Entry 9IS0 (X-ray diffraction, 3.23 A resolution); this record covers chains C and B of the 3 polymer chains in the assembly.

# Chain C (and B)
Molecule: Beta-conglycinin beta subunit 2
From: Glycine max
Notes: chain B of this document is another copy of the same molecule, construct and numbering; everything in this record applies to it too
UniProtKB: F7J077 (GLCB2_SOYBN); residues 9-393 here correspond to UniProt positions 31-415 (UniProt number = residue number + 22)
Amino-acid sequence (385 residues; each row starts with the number of its first residue):
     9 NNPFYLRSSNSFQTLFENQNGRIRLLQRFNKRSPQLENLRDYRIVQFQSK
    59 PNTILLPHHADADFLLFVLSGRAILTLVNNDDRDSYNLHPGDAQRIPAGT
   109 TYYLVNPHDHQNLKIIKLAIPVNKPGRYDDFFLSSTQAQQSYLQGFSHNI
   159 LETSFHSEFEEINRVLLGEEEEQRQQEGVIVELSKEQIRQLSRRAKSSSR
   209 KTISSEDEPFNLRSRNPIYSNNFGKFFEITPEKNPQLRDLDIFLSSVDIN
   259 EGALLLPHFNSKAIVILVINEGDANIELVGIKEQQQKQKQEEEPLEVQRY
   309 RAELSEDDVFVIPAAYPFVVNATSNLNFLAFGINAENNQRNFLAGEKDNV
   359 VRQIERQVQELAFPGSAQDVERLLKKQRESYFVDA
Unresolved in the structure: 178-180, 290-303

# Chain C / chain B interface
Contacting residue pairs - 111 pairs, chain C then chain B:
  Arg48(C) - Glu45(B)  salt bridge
  Ile62(C) - Val366(B)  hydrophobic
  Pro65(C) - Ile362(B)  hydrophobic
  Pro65(C) - Val366(B)  hydrophobic
  His67(C) - Phe267(B)
  His67(C) - Ala323(B)  hydrogen bond (side chain-backbone)
  Ala68(C) - Ala323(B)
  Asp69(C) - Ala322(B)
  Asp69(C) - Ala323(B)
  Asn87(C) - Val358(B)
  Asn87(C) - Gln361(B)
  Asn88(C) - Arg348(B)  hydrogen bond (side chain-backbone)
  Asn88(C) - Asn349(B)
  Asn88(C) - Asp356(B)
  Asn88(C) - Asn357(B)
  Asn88(C) - Val358(B)
  Asp89(C) - Gln361(B)
  Asp90(C) - Gln361(B)  hydrogen bond (backbone-side chain)
  Arg91(C) - Gln361(B)  hydrogen bond (side chain-backbone)
  Ser93(C) - Glu363(B)
  Ala106(C) - Ser269(B)
  Gly107(C) - Phe267(B)
  Gly107(C) - Ser269(B)  hydrogen bond (backbone-backbone)
  Gly107(C) - Ala323(B)
  Gly107(C) - Asn349(B)  hydrogen bond (backbone-side chain)
  Thr109(C) - Phe267(B)
  Tyr111(C) - Ile362(B)  hydrophobic
  Tyr111(C) - Glu363(B)  hydrogen bond
  Tyr111(C) - Val366(B)  hydrophobic
  Val130(C) - Asn46(B)  hydrogen bond (backbone-side chain)
  Val130(C) - Lys270(B)
  Val130(C) - Ile272(B)
  Asn131(C) - Asn46(B)
  Asn131(C) - Ile272(B)
  Asn131(C) - Pro321(B)
  Asn131(C) - Ala322(B)  hydrogen bond (side chain-backbone)
  Asn131(C) - Tyr324(B)
  Lys132(C) - Gln43(B)
  Pro133(C) - Glu45(B)
  Asp137(C) - Ile289(B)
  Asp138(C) - Ile289(B)
  Phe139(C) - Val287(B)
  Phe139(C) - Gly288(B)
  Phe139(C) - Ala323(B)
  Phe139(C) - Tyr324(B)  hydrophobic
  Phe139(C) - Pro325(B)
  Leu141(C) - Val359(B)  hydrophobic
  Leu141(C) - Phe371(B)
  Ser142(C) - Ala370(B)
  Ser142(C) - Phe371(B)
  Ser143(C) - Ala370(B)
  Ser143(C) - Phe371(B)
  Gln147(C) - Glu304(B)
  Gln148(C) - Glu304(B)
  Gln148(C) - Val305(B)  hydrogen bond (side chain-backbone)
  Ser149(C) - Val305(B)
  Tyr150(C) - Phe267(B)
  Tyr150(C) - Val287(B)
  Tyr150(C) - Val305(B)  hydrophobic
  Tyr150(C) - Pro325(B)  hydrophobic
  Tyr150(C) - Leu351(B)
  Leu151(C) - Leu351(B)  hydrophobic
  Gly153(C) - Glu285(B)
  Gly153(C) - Val287(B)
  Gly153(C) - Arg307(B)  hydrogen bond (backbone-side chain)
  Phe154(C) - Pro265(B)  hydrophobic
  Phe154(C) - Glu285(B)
  Phe154(C) - Val287(B)  hydrophobic
  Phe154(C) - Arg307(B)  hydrogen bond (backbone-side chain)
  Phe154(C) - Pro325(B)
  Phe154(C) - Phe326(B)
  Phe154(C) - Val327(B)  hydrophobic
  Ser155(C) - Glu285(B)  hydrogen bond (backbone-side chain)
  Ser155(C) - Arg307(B)
  Ile158(C) - Leu262(B)  hydrophobic
  Ile158(C) - Val327(B)  hydrophobic
  Ile158(C) - Asn329(B)
  Thr161(C) - Leu262(B)
  Thr161(C) - Val391(B)
  Thr161(C) - Asp392(B)
  Thr161(C) - Ala393(B)
  Ser162(C) - Leu264(B)
  Ser162(C) - Pro265(B)
  Ser162(C) - Ala352(B)
  Ser162(C) - Gln385(B)  hydrogen bond (backbone-side chain)
  Phe163(C) - Ala352(B)  hydrophobic
  Phe163(C) - Gln385(B)
  His164(C) - Gln385(B)
  Glu169(C) - Leu381(B)
  Ile170(C) - Leu381(B)  hydrophobic
  Arg172(C) - Pro372(B)
  Arg172(C) - Asp377(B)  salt bridge
  Arg172(C) - Arg380(B)
  Val173(C) - Phe371(B)
  Val173(C) - Pro372(B)
  Val173(C) - Asp377(B)
  Val173(C) - Val378(B)  hydrophobic
  Val173(C) - Leu381(B)  hydrophobic
  Leu174(C) - Phe371(B)
  Leu175(C) - Pro372(B)
  Arg182(C) - Pro372(B)
  Gln183(C) - Pro372(B)
  Gln184(C) - Leu369(B)  hydrogen bond (side chain-backbone)
  Glu190(C) - Leu369(B)
  Leu191(C) - Leu369(B)  hydrophobic
  Gln195(C) - Gln365(B)  hydrogen bond (side chain-backbone)
  Gln195(C) - Leu369(B)
  Gln198(C) - Gln365(B)  hydrogen bond
  Leu199(C) - Glu363(B)
  Leu199(C) - Gln365(B)
  Leu199(C) - Val366(B)  hydrophobic
Also at the interface, not in a pair above, chain C (61 interface residues in all): Leu64, Thr84, Val86, Ala146, Gln152, Ser165, Val189, Glu194
Also at the interface, not in a pair above, chain B (56 interface residues in all): Asn342, Gln347, Glu368, Gly373, Leu382, Lys384

# Summary
61 residues of chain C and 56 residues of chain B are in contact; the contacts include 17 hydrogen bonds and 2
salt bridges. Among the polar pairs are Arg48(C)-Glu45(B), Arg172(C)-Asp377(B) and His67(C)-Ala323(B).
Chain C and chain B are both Beta-conglycinin beta subunit 2 (Glycine max); the structure, Ultra-high
temperature sterilization-treated beta-conglycinin, was determined by X-ray diffraction (same publication as
9IS1 and 9IS2).
